PDB entry 5TOP | X-ray diffraction, 1.18 A resolution | chain A

[Chain A]
Molecule: Beta-lactamase
Source organism: Escherichia coli
Notes: EC 3.5.2.6
UniProt: H6UQI0 (H6UQI0_ECOLX); aligned to UniProt positions 22-257 over residues 25-263 (the alignment contains insertions or deletions, so no single offset holds)
Amino-acid sequence (263 residues; each row starts with the number of its first residue; note: 3 numbers in that range are skipped by the numbering (no residue carries them; nothing is unmodelled there)):
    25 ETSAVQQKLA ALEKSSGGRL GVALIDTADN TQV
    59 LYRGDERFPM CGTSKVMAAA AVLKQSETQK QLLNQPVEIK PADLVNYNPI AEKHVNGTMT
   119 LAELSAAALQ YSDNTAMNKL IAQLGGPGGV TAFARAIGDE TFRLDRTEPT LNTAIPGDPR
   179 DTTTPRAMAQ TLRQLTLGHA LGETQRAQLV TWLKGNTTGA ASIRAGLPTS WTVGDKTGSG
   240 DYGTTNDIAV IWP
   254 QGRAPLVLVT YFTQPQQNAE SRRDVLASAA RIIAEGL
Sequence notes: engineered mutation Gly45 (Ser66 in H6UQI0)
Modified positions: Glu25 (pyroglutamic acid; PCA)
Bound ions: K+ near Gly238 (its only coordinating residue here)
Small-molecule neighbours:
  - JSC ([(1,2,3,4,5-eta)-1-(4-{[carboxy(4-carboxy-5,5-dimethyl-1,3-thiazolidin-2-yl)methyl]amino}-4-oxobutanoyl)cyclopentadienyl][(1,2,3,4,5-eta)-cyclopentadienyl]ruthenium): Lys82, Glu85, Thr86, Ala154, Ile155, Gln192, His197, Ala198
  - JSE ([(1,2,3,4,5-eta)-1-(4-{[carboxy(4-carboxy-5,5-dimethyl-1,3-thiazolidin-2-yl)methyl]amino}-4-oxobutanoyl)cyclopentadienyl][(1,2,3,4,5-eta)-cyclopentadienyl]ruthenium): Cys69, Gly70, Lys73, Asn104, Tyr105, Tyr129, Ser130, Asn132, Pro167, Thr168, Asn170, Thr171, Thr216, Lys234, Thr235, Gly236, Ser237, Gly238, Asp240, Arg276
From the paper describing this entry:
  - binding site for JSE: Gly70, Lys73, Ser130, Ser237
  - catalytic residues: Glu166 (citing earlier work)
  - mutagenesis - E166A: decreased catalytic activity (citing earlier work)

[In short]
Bound to chain A: compound JSE and compound JSC. From the paper: the catalytic residue Glu166; E166A reduces
catalytic activity.
Chain A is Beta-lactamase (Escherichia coli); the structure, Atomic Resolution X-Ray Crystal Structure of a
Ruthenocene Conjugated Beta-Lactam Antibiotic in Complex with CTX-M-14 S70G ..., was determined by X-ray
diffraction (same publication as 5TOY and 5VLE).
